PDB entry 1M1Y | X-ray diffraction, 3.20 A resolution | chains A and D of the 8 polymer chains in the assembly

== Chain A ==
Molecule: Nitrogenase molybdenum-iron protein alpha chain
Organism: Azotobacter vinelandii
Notes: EC 1.18.6.1
UniProtKB: P07328 (NIFD_AZOVI); residues 2-492 here correspond to UniProt positions 1-491 (UniProt number = residue number - 1)
Sequence (491 residues; numbered 2 to 492; the number before each row is that of its first residue):
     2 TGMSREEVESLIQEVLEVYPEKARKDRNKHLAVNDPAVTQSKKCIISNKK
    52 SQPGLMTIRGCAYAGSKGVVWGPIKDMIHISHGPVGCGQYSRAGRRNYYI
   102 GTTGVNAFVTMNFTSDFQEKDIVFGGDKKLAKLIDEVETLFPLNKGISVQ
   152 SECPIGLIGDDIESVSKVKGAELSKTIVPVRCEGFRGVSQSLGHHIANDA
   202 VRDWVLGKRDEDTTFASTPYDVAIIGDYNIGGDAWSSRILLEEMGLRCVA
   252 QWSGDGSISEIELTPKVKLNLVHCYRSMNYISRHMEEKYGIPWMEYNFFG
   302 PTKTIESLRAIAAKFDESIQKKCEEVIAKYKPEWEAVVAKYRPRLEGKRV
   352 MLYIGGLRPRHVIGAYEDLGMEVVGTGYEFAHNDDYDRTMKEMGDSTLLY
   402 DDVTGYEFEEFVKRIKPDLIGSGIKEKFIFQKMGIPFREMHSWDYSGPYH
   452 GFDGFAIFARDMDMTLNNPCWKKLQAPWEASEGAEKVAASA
Disordered / not traced: 2-3, 481-492
Ion coordination: fe(8)-S(7) cluster Fe: Cys-62 (shared with 4 residues of chain B)
Residues lining bound ligands:
  - fe-mo-s cluster (CFM): Val-70, Arg-96, His-195, Tyr-229, Ile-231, Cys-275, Ser-278, Ile-355, Gly-356, Gly-357, Leu-358, Arg-359, Pro-360, Phe-381, His-442
  - fe(8)-S(7) cluster (CLF): Cys-62, Tyr-64, Pro-85, Val-86, Gly-87, Cys-88, Tyr-91, Glu-153, Cys-154, Gly-185
  - 3-hydroxy-3-carboxy-adipic acid (HCA): Ala-65, Gly-95, Arg-96, Gln-191, Gly-424, Ile-425, Lys-426, Glu-440, His-442

== Chain D ==
Molecule: Nitrogenase molybdenum-iron protein beta chain
Organism: Azotobacter vinelandii
Notes: EC 1.18.6.1
UniProtKB: P07329 (NIFK_AZOVI); residues 2-523 here correspond to UniProt positions 1-522 (UniProt number = residue number - 1)
Sequence (522 residues; each row starts with the number of its first residue):
     2 SQQVDKIKASYPLFLDQDYKDMLAKKRDGFEEKYPQDKIDEVFQWTTTKE
    52 YQELNFQREALTVNPAKACQPLGAVLCALGFEKTMPYVHGSQGCVAYFRS
   102 YFNRHFREPVSCVSDSMTEDAAVFGGQQNMKDGLQNCKATYKPDMIAVST
   152 TCMAEVIGDDLNAFINNSKKEGFIPDEFPVPFAHTPSFVGSHVTGWDNMF
   202 EGIARYFTLKSMDDKVVGSNKKINIVPGFETYLGNFRVIKRMLSEMGVGY
   252 SLLSDPEEVLDTPADGQFRMYAGGTTQEEMKDAPNALNTVLLQPWHLEKT
   302 KKFVEGTWKHEVPKLNIPMGLDWTDEFLMKVSEISGQPIPASLTKERGRL
   352 VDMMTDSHTWLHGKRFALWGDPDFVMGLVKFLLELGCEPVHILCHNGNKR
   402 WKKAVDAILAASPYGKNATVYIGKDLWHLRSLVFTDKPDFMIGNSYGKFI
   452 QRDTLHKGKEFEVPLIRIGFPIFDRHHLHRSTTLGYEGAMQILTTLVNSI
   502 LERLDEETRGMQATDYNHDLVR
Ion coordination: fe(8)-S(7) cluster Fe: Cys-70, Cys-95, Ser-188 (shared with 2 residues of chain C); Ca2+ site 1: Arg-108, Glu-109 (shared with 2 residues of chain B); Ca2+ site 2: Asp-353, Asp-357 (shared with 2 residues of chain B)
Residues lining bound ligands: fe(8)-S(7) cluster (CLF): Cys-70, Pro-72, Ser-92, Gly-94, Cys-95, Tyr-98, Phe-99, Thr-152, Cys-153, Ser-188

== How chain A and chain D interact ==
Residue-residue contacts - 43 pairs, chain A then chain D:
  Arg-93(A) / Leu-521(D)
  Ala-94(A) / Leu-521(D)  hydrophobic
  Arg-97(A) / Asp-520(D)  salt bridge
  Tyr-99(A) / Tyr-517(D)  hydrophobic
  Tyr-99(A) / Asn-518(D)  hydrogen bond
  Tyr-99(A) / Asp-520(D)  hydrogen bond
  Tyr-100(A) / Tyr-517(D)
  Gly-102(A) / Gln-513(D)
  Thr-103(A) / Met-512(D)
  Thr-103(A) / Gln-513(D)  hydrogen bond
  Thr-104(A) / Met-512(D)
  Thr-104(A) / Asp-516(D)  hydrogen bond
  Phe-429(A) / Asp-357(D)
  Gln-432(A) / Thr-356(D)  hydrogen bond
  Gln-432(A) / Asp-357(D)
  Lys-433(A) / Asp-353(D)  salt bridge
  Arg-439(A) / Thr-360(D)
  Tyr-446(A) / Val-522(D)
  Tyr-446(A) / Arg-523(D)
  Met-465(A) / Thr-360(D)
  Met-465(A) / His-363(D)
  Thr-466(A) / His-359(D)  hydrogen bond
  Asn-468(A) / Tyr-415(D)
  Asn-469(A) / His-359(D)
  Pro-470(A) / Glu-385(D)
  Pro-470(A) / Tyr-415(D)
  Lys-474(A) / Leu-322(D)
  Lys-474(A) / Asp-323(D)  salt bridge
  Lys-474(A) / Arg-348(D)  hydrogen bond (backbone-side chain)
  Lys-474(A) / Val-352(D)
  Leu-475(A) / Arg-348(D)  hydrogen bond (backbone-side chain)
  Gln-476(A) / Arg-348(D)
  Ala-477(A) / Arg-348(D)
  Pro-478(A) / Asp-326(D)
  Pro-478(A) / Met-330(D)  hydrophobic
  Pro-478(A) / Arg-348(D)
  Trp-479(A) / Asp-326(D)
  Trp-479(A) / Met-330(D)
  Trp-479(A) / Ile-340(D)  hydrophobic
  Trp-479(A) / Thr-345(D)  hydrogen bond
  Trp-479(A) / Arg-348(D)
  Trp-479(A) / Tyr-487(D)
  Glu-480(A) / Thr-345(D)
Also at the interface, not in a pair above, chain A (31 interface residues in all): Ile-101, Asn-107, Trp-236, Asp-445, Cys-471, Trp-472
Also at the interface, not in a pair above, chain D (32 interface residues in all): Leu-329, Met-355, Trp-361, Leu-384, Leu-386, Gly-387

== Overview ==
31 residues of chain A face 32 of chain D across their interface; the contacts include 9 hydrogen bonds and 3
salt bridges. Polar contacts include Arg-97(A)/Asp-520(D), Lys-433(A)/Asp-353(D) and Lys-474(A)/Asp-323(D).
Bound to chain A: 3-hydroxy-3-carboxy-adipic acid, fe-mo-s cluster and fe(8)-S(7) cluster.
Chain A is Nitrogenase molybdenum-iron protein alpha chain and chain D is Nitrogenase molybdenum-iron protein
beta chain, both from Azotobacter vinelandii; the structure, Chemical Crosslink of Nitrogenase MoFe Protein
and Fe Protein, was determined by X-ray diffraction together with 1M34 from the same study.
